Entry 7A57 (X-ray diffraction, 3.15 A resolution); this record covers chains A and B of the 3 polymer chains in the assembly.

Chain A (and B):
Molecule: Envelopment polyprotein
Source organism: La Crosse virus L78
Notes: chain B of this document is another copy of the same molecule, construct and numbering; everything in this record applies to it too
Reference sequence: Q8JPR1 (GP_BUNL8); residues 918-1364 here = UniProt positions 918-1364
Amino-acid sequence (458 residues; each row starts with the number of its first residue):
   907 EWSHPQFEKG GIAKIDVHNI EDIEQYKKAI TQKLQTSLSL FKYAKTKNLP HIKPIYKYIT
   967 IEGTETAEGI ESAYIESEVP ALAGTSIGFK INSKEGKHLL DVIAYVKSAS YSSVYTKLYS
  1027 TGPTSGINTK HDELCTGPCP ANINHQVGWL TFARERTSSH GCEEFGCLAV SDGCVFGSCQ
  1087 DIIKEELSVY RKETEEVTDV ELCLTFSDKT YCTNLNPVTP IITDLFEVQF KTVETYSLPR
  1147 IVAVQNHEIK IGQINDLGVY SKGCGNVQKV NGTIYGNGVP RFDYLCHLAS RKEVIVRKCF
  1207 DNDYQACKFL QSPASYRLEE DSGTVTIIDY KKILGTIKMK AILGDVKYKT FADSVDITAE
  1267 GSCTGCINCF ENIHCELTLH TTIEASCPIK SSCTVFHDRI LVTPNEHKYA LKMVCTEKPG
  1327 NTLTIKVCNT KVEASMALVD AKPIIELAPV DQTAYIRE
Not modelled in the structure: 907-927 (chain B: 907-915)
Construct notes: expression tag (907-917); engineered mutation His1066 (Trp in Q8JPR1)
Disulfides: Cys1041-Cys1073, Cys1045-Cys1080, Cys1068-Cys1192, Cys1085-Cys1205, Cys1109-Cys1118, Cys1170-Cys1213, Cys1269-Cys1281, Cys1272-Cys1275, Cys1293-Cys1334, Cys1299-Cys1321
Covalent attachments: glycan linked to Asn1177
Swiss-Prot annotation at these positions:
  - glycosylation: Asn1177 (N-linked (GlcNAc...) asparagine)
From the paper describing this entry:
  - post-translational modification sites: Asn1177
  - binding site for N-acetylglucosamine: Ile1350
  - mutagenesis - L944D: unchanged expression
  - contacts within the chain: Thr1042-Asp1078 (hydrogen bond), Phe1058-Gly1083 (backbone contact)
  - mutagenesis - L944D: unchanged localization

Interface between chain A and chain B:
Pairs across the interface (117):
  Tyr962(A) with Val1124(B), hydrophobic; Thr1125(B)
  Lys963(A) with Pro1126(B); Ile1128(B)
  Tyr964(A) with Pro1126(B), hydrophobic; Gln1135(B)
  Ile965(A) with Glu1133(B); Val1134(B); Gln1135(B), hydrogen bond (backbone-side chain); Lys1244(B); Lys1246(B)
  Thr966(A) with Lys1246(B), hydrogen bond (backbone-side chain)
  Ile967(A) with Tyr980(B); Glu982(B)
  Glu968(A) with Tyr980(B), hydrogen bond (backbone-side chain)
  Glu984(A) with Glu984(B); Gln1135(B), hydrogen bond (backbone-side chain); Lys1137(B), salt bridge; Lys1244(B), salt bridge
  Pro986(A) with Pro1123(B)
  Arg1060(A) with Arg1062(B)
  His1066(A) with Ser1077(B), hydrogen bond (backbone-side chain)
  Cys1068(A) with Ser1077(B)
  Thr1138(A) with Val1139(B)
  Val1139(A) with Val1139(B), hydrophobic
  Thr1141(A) with Thr1141(B), hydrogen bond
  Gly1158(A) with Arg1146(B)
  Gln1159(A) with Arg1146(B); Ile1147(B); Ile1160(B), hydrogen bond (side chain-backbone); Asn1161(B); Asp1162(B), hydrogen bond (side chain-backbone); Val1165(B)
  Ser1167(A) with Ser1167(B)
  Lys1168(A) with Val1165(B); Tyr1166(B); Ser1167(B), hydrogen bond (backbone-backbone); Asn1183(B); Gly1184(B); Asp1207(B), salt bridge
  Val1185(A) with Val1185(B), hydrophobic
  Arg1187(A) with Thr1057(B)
  Asp1189(A) with Glu1061(B), hydrogen bond (side chain-backbone); Arg1062(B), salt bridge
  Tyr1190(A) with Glu1061(B); Arg1062(B), hydrogen bond (backbone-side chain)
  Leu1191(A) with Pro1044(B), hydrophobic; Glu1061(B)
  Cys1192(A) with Arg1062(B); Ser1077(B)
  Arg1203(A) with Cys1045(B); Pro1046(B), hydrogen bond (side chain-backbone); Ala1047(B), hydrogen bond (side chain-backbone); Glu1061(B), salt bridge
  Asp1209(A) with Asn1183(B)
  Gln1211(A) with Tyr1166(B)
  Ala1212(A) with Gly1164(B)
  Phe1215(A) with Arg1097(B), hydrogen bond (backbone-side chain); Leu1163(B)
  Gln1217(A) with Arg1097(B); Lys1098(B), hydrogen bond (side chain-backbone); Arg1146(B), hydrogen bond
  Ser1221(A) with Glu1101(B), hydrogen bond
  Lys1238(A) with Glu1140(B)
  Ile1239(A) with Pro1123(B), hydrophobic; Thr1138(B); Val1139(B); Glu1140(B), hydrogen bond (backbone-backbone)
  Leu1240(A) with Val1139(B)
  Gly1241(A) with Thr1138(B); Val1139(B)
  Thr1242(A) with Lys1137(B)
  Asn1274(A) with Ser1228(B); Gly1229(B)
  Cys1275(A) with Thr1022(B)
  Phe1276(A) with Lys1023(B); Leu1024(B); Glu1099(B); Leu1163(B), hydrophobic
  Asn1278(A) with Thr1022(B), hydrogen bond; Glu1099(B)
  Ser1292(A) with Val1124(B)
  Pro1294(A) with Asn1122(B); Thr1125(B)
  Thr1300(A) with Val1020(B); Thr1100(B)
  Val1301(A) with Thr1100(B)
  Phe1302(A) with Glu1099(B); Thr1100(B); Glu1101(B), hydrogen bond (backbone-backbone)
  His1303(A) with Glu1101(B), salt bridge
  Asp1304(A) with Val1103(B)
  Arg1305(A) with Val1124(B); Glu1140(B), salt bridge
  Val1320(A) with Val1020(B), hydrophobic; Glu1099(B); Thr1230(B)
  Thr1322(A) with Asp1227(B); Thr1230(B)
  Ile1350(A) with Val1176(B), hydrophobic
  Leu1353(A) with Leu1163(B), hydrophobic; Gly1164(B); Tyr1166(B), hydrogen bond (backbone-side chain); Val1176(B), hydrophobic; Tyr1181(B), hydrophobic
  Ala1354(A) with Gly1054(B); Tyr1166(B); Tyr1181(B)
  Pro1355(A) with Tyr1166(B); Gly1182(B); Asn1183(B)
  Asp1357(A) with Trp1055(B); Leu1056(B); Thr1057(B), hydrogen bond (side chain-backbone)
  Gln1358(A) with Ala1047(B), hydrogen bond (side chain-backbone); Asn1048(B)
  Tyr1361(A) with Ala1047(B)
Interface residues without a listed pair, chain A (68 interface residues in all): Glu982, Val985, Leu988, Gly1067, Tyr1142, Ser1143, Gly1169, Ile1201, Lys1204, Arg1363
Interface residues without a listed pair, chain B (71 interface residues in all): Glu971, Ile1049, His1051, Phe1058, Ala1059, Arg1060, Val1076, Tyr1142, Ser1143

Overview:
68 residues of chain A face 71 of chain B across their interface; the contacts include 23 hydrogen bonds and 7
salt bridges. Among the polar pairs are Glu984(A)-Lys1137(B), Glu984(A)-Lys1244(B) and Lys1168(A)-Asp1207(B).
From the paper: a binding site for N-acetylglucosamine at Ile1350(A); L944D of chain A leaves expression
unchanged.
Both chains are Envelopment polyprotein (La Crosse virus L78). Entry 7A57 (La Crosse Virus Envelope
Glycoprotein Gc W1066H Mutant Fusion Domains in Postfusion Conformation) was determined by X-ray diffraction
(same publication as 7A56).
